PDB entry 5OA1 | electron microscopy, 4.40 A resolution (low resolution: residue-level contacts below are approximate; hydrogen-bond / salt-bridge calls are withheld) | chains A and T of the 34 polymer chains in the assembly

Chain A:
Protein: DNA-directed RNA polymerase I subunit RPA190
Source organism: Saccharomyces cerevisiae S288C
Notes: EC 2.7.7.6
Reference sequence: P10964 (RPA1_YEAST); numbering as in UniProt (aligned over 1-1664)
Sequence (1664 residues; row label = number of the first residue in the row):
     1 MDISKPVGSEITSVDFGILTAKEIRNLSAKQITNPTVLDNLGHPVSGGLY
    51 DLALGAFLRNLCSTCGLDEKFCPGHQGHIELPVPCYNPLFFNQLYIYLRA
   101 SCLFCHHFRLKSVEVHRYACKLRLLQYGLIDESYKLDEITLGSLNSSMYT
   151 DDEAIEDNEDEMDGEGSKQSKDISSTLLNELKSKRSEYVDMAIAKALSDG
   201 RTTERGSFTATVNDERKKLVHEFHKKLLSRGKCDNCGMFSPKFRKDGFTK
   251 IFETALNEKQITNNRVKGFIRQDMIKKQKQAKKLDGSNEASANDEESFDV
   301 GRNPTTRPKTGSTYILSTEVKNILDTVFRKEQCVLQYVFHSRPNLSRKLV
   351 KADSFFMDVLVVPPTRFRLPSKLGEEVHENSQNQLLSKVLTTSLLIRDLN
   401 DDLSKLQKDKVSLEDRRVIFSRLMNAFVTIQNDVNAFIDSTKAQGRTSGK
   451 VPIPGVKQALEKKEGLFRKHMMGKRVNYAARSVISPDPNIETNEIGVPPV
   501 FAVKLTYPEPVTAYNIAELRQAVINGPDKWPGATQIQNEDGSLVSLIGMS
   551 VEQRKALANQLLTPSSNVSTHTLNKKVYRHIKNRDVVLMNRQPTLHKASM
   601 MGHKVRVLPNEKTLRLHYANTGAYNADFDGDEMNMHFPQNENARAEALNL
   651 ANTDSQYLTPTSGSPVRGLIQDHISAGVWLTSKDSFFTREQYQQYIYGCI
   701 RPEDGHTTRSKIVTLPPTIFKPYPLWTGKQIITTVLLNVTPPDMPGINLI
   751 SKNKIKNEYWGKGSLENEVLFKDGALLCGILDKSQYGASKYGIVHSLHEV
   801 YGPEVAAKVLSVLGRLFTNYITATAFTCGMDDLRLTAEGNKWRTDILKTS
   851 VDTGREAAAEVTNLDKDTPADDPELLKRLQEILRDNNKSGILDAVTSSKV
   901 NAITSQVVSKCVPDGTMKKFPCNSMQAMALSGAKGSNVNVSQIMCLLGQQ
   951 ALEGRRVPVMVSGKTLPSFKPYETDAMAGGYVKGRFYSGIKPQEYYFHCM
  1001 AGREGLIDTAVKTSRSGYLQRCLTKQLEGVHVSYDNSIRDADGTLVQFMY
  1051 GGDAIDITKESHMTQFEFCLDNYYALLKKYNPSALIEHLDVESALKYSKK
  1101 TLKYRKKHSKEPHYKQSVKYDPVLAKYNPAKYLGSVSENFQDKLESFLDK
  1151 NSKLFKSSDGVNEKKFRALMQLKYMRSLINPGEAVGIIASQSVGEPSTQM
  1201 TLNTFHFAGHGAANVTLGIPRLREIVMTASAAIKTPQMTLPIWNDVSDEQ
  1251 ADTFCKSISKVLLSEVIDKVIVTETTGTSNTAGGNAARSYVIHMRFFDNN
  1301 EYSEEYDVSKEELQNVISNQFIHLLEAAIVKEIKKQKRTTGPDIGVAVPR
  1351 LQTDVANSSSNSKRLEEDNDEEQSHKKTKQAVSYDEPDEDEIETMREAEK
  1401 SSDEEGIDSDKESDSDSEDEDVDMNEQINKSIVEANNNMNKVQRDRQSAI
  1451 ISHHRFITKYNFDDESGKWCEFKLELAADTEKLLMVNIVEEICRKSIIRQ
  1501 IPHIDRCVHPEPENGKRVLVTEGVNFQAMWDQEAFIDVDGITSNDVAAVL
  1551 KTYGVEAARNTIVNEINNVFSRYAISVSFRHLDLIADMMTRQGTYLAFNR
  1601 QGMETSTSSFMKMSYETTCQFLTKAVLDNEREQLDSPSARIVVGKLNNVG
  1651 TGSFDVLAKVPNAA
Unresolved in the structure: 142-171, 271-311, 407-416, 446-450, 1013-1015, 1154-1159, 1206-1213, 1279-1286, 1339-1432, 1664
Curated features (UniProtKB/Swiss-Prot):
  - region: Pro992 to Glu1004 (Bridging helix)
  - binding site (Zn(2+)): Cys62, Cys65, Cys72, His75, Cys102, Cys105, Cys233, Cys236
  - binding site (Mg(2+)): Asp627, Asp629, Asp631
  - modified residue (Phosphoserine): Ser889, Ser1636
Metal / ion sites: Zn2+ site 1: Cys62, Cys65, Cys72, His75; Zn2+ site 2: Cys102, Cys105, Cys233, Cys236

Chain T:
Molecule: 70-nt DNA strand
Sequence (70 nucleotides; each row starts with the number of its first residue):
     1 GTCTTCAACTGCTTTCGCATGAAGTACCTCCCAACTACTTTTCCTCACAC
    51 TTGTACTCCATGACTAAACC
Unresolved in the structure: 26-34, 66-70

Interface between chain A and chain T:
Contacting residue pairs (7; chain A residue first):
  Arg230(A) - DA7(T)
  Tyr1018(A) - DC18(T)
  Tyr1018(A) - DA19(T)
  Arg1021(A) - DA19(T)
  Glu1616(A) - DC18(T)
  Thr1617(A) - DG17(T)
  Gln1620(A) - DG17(T)
Interface residues without a listed pair, chain A (11 interface residues in all): Arg468, Arg481, Gln592, Pro593, Ala1010
Interface residues without a listed pair, chain T (7 interface residues in all): DT20, DG21, DA22

Summary:
11 residues of chain A and 7 residues of chain T are in contact. Cys62(A), Cys65(A), Cys72(A) and His75(A)
form the Zn2+ site 1. From UniProt: 8 Zn2+-binding residues and 3 Mg2+-binding residues on chain A.
Here chain A is DNA-directed RNA polymerase I subunit RPA190 (Saccharomyces cerevisiae S288C) and chain T is a
70-nt DNA strand. Entry 5OA1 (RNA polymerase I pre-initiation complex) was determined by electron microscopy.
